PDB entry 4DR2 | X-ray diffraction, 3.25 A resolution | chains A and P of the 21 polymer chains in the assembly

Chain A:
Molecule: 16S rRNA
Organism: Thermus thermophilus
Sequence (1522 nucleotides; row label = number of the first residue in the row; note: 42 numbers in that range are skipped by the numbering (no residue carries them; nothing is unmodelled there); a row labelled like 190A-190L holds insertion residues (190A, then the next letters in order); numbering starts at 0):
     0 UUUGUUGGAG AGUUUGAUCC UGGCUCAGGG UGAACGCUGG CGGCGUGCCU AAGACAUGCA
    60 AGUCGUGCGG G
    73 CCGCGGGGUU UU
    88 ACUCCG
    95 UGGUC
   101 AGCGGCGGAC GGGUGAGUAA CGCGUGGGU
  129A G
   130 ACCUACCCGG AAGAGGGGGA CAACCCGGGG AAACUCGGGC UAAUCCCCCA UGUGGACCCG
   190 C
190A-190L CCCUUGGGGUGU
   191 GUCCAAAGGG CUUU
   216 GCCCGCUUCC GGAUGGGCCC GCGUCCCAUC AGCUAGUUGG UGGGGUAAUG GCCCACCAAG
   276 GCGACGACGG GUAGCCGGUC UGAGAGGAUG GCCGGCCACA GGGGCACUGA GACACGGGCC
   336 CCACUCCUAC GGGAGGCAGC AGUUAGGAAU CUUCCGCAAU GGGCGCAAGC CUGACGGAGC
   396 GACGCCGCUU GGAGGAAGAA GCCCUUCGGG GUGUAAACUC CUGAA
   442 CCCGGGACGA AACCCCCGAC GA
   474 GGGGACUGAC GGUACCGGG
   494 GUAAUAGCGC CGGCCAACUC CGUGCCAGCA GCCGCGGUAA UACGGAGGGC GCGAGCGUUA
   554 CCCGGAUUCA CUGGGCGUAA AGGGCGUGUA GGCGGCCUGG GGCGUCCCAU GUGAAAGACC
   614 ACGGCUCAAC CGUGGGGGAG CGUGGGAUAC GCUCAGGCUA GACGGUGGGA GAGGGUGGUG
   674 GAAUUCCCGG AGUAGCGGUG AAAUGCGCAG AUACCGGGAG GAACGCCGAU GGCGAAGGCA
   734 GCCACCUGGU CCACCCGUGA CGCUGAGGCG CGAAAGCGUG GGGAGCAAAC CGGAUUAGAU
   794 ACCCGGGUAG UCCACGCCCU AAACGAUGCG CGCUAGGUCU CUGGGUCU
   848 CCUGGGGGCC GAAGCUAACG CGUUAAGCGC GCCGCCUGGG GAGUACGGCC GCAAGGCUGA
   908 AACUCAAAGG AAUUGACGGG GGCCCGCACA AGCGGUGGAG CAUGUGGUUU AAUUCGAAGX
   968 AACGCGAAGA ACCUUACCAG GCCUUGACAU GCUAGG
 1003A G
  1004 AACCCGGGUG AAAGCCUGGG GUGCCCC
1030A-1030D GCGA
  1031 GGGGAGCCCU AGCACAGGUG CUGCAUGGCC GUCGUCAGCU CGUGCCGUGA GGUGUUGGGU
  1091 UAAGUCCCGC AACGAGCGCA ACCCCCGCCG UUAGUUGCCA GCGGUUCGGC CGGGCACUCU
  1151 AACGGGACUG CCCGCGAAA
  1171 GCGGGAGGAA GGAGGGGACG ACGUCUGGUC AGCAUGGCCC UUACGGCCUG GGCGACACAC
  1231 GUGCUACAAU GCCCACUACA AAGCGAUGCC ACCCGGCAAC GGGGAGCUAA UCGCAAAAAG
  1291 GUGGGCCCAG UUCGGAUUGG GGUCUGCAAC CCGACCCCAU GAAGCCGGAA UCGCUAGUAA
  1351 UCGCGGAUCA G
 1361A C
  1362 CAUGCCGCGG UGAAUACGUU CCCGGGCCUU GUACACACXG CCXGUXACGC CAUGGGAGCG
  1422 GGCUCUACCC GAAGUCGCCG GG
  1446 AGCCUACGGG
  1459 CAGGCGCCGA GGGUAGGGCC CGUGACUGGG GCGAAGUCGU AACAAGGUAG CUGUACCGGA
  1519 AGGUGCGGCU GGAUCCACUC CUUUCU
Disordered / not traced: 0-4, 1534-1538
Differences from the reference sequence: conflict C1534 (A2157 in M26923.1), A1535 (C2158 in M26923.1)
Modified / non-standard residues: PSU (pseudouridine-5'-monophosphate) at position 516, 7MG (7N-methyl-8-hydroguanosine-5'-monophosphate) at position 527, M2G (N2-dimethylguanosine-5'-monophosphate) at position 966, 5MC (5-methylcytidine-5'-monophosphate) at position 967, 2MG (2N-methylguanosine-5'-monophosphate) at position 1207, 5MC (5-methylcytidine-5'-monophosphate) at position 1400, 4OC (4n,o2'-methylcytidine-5'-monophosphate) at position 1402, 5MC (5-methylcytidine-5'-monophosphate) at position 1404, 5MC (5-methylcytidine-5'-monophosphate) at position 1407, UR3 (3-methyluridine-5'-monophoshate) at position 1498, MA6 (6N-dimethyladenosine-5'-monophoshate) at position 1518, MA6 (6N-dimethyladenosine-5'-monophoshate) at position 1519, PSU (pseudouridine-5'-monophosphate) at position 1540, PSU (pseudouridine-5'-monophosphate) at position 1541
Metal / ion sites: Mg2+ site 1 near U5 (its only coordinating residue here); Mg2+ site 2 near U12 (its only coordinating residue here); Mg2+ site 3: U12, C526, 7MG_527; Mg2+ site 4 near G21 (its only coordinating residue here); Mg2+ site 5: C48, U49; Mg2+ site 6 near A53 (its only coordinating residue here); Mg2+ site 7: A59, C386; Mg2+ site 8: G61, U62; Mg2+ site 9: G107, G324; Mg2+ site 10: A109, G331; Mg2+ site 11: G117, G289; Mg2+ site 12: C121, G124, U125, G236; 84 more Mg2+ sites not listed
Residues lining bound ligands:
  - paromomycin (PAR), molecule 1: U30, G31, C48, U49, U304, G305, G306, C554, C555
  - paromomycin (PAR), molecule 2: G31, C47, C48, A50, A51, G52, A53, G113, U114, G115, A353, C355, A356, U358, U359, A360, G361, U365, C366
  - paromomycin (PAR), molecule 3: G64, U65, G68, G69, G70, C73, U95, G96, G97, U98, C99, A101
  - paromomycin (PAR), molecule 4: A119, A120, C121, G122, C123, G236, C237, G238, U239, C240, C241, C280, G281, A282
  - paromomycin (PAR), molecule 5: G127, G128, U129, C132, U133, A228, U229, G230, G231
  - paromomycin (PAR), molecule 6: G292, G293, U294, C295, U296, G297, G301, G302, A303, G610, A611, A632
  - paromomycin (PAR), molecule 7: A412, G413, A414, A415, C417, C418, C419, G424, G425, G426, U427, G428
  - paromomycin (PAR), molecule 8: G567, G568, C569, G570, G575, G821, G874, C875, C877, C879, C880
  - paromomycin (PAR), molecule 9: U598, C599, C601, A602, U603, G604, A632, G633, C634, G635, U636, G637
  - paromomycin (PAR), molecule 10: U605, G606, A607, A608, G628, G629, G630, G631
  - paromomycin (PAR), molecule 11: G610, A611, C612, C613, A614, G616, A622, C623, C624, G625, U626, G627
  - paromomycin (PAR), molecule 12: G661, G662, A663, G664, G666, G667, C739, U740, G741, G742, U743
  - paromomycin (PAR), molecule 13: U669, G670, G671, U672, G673, G714, A715, A716, C717, C805, C806, A807
  - paromomycin (PAR), molecule 14: A716, C717, G718, C732, A733, A766, A767, U804, C805, C806, G1525, G1526
  - paromomycin (PAR), molecule 15: C770, G771, U772, G773, G774, G775, G776, A802, G803
  - paromomycin (PAR), molecule 16: C1060, G1061, U1062, U1065, C1066, C1189, G1190
  - paromomycin (PAR), molecule 17: G1405, U1406, 5MC_1407, A1408, C1409, G1489, C1490, G1491, A1492, A1493, G1494, U1495, C1496

Chain P:
Name: 30S ribosomal protein S16
Organism: Thermus thermophilus
UniProtKB: Q5SJH3 (RS16_THET8); residues 1-88 here = UniProt positions 1-88
Chain sequence (88 residues; row label = number of the first residue in the row):
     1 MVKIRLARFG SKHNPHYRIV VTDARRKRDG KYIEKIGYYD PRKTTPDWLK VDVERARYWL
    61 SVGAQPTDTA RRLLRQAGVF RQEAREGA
Disordered / not traced: 85-88
Residues lining bound ligands: paromomycin (PAR): Ile-33, Glu-34, Lys-35

Interface between chain A and chain P:
Contacting residue pairs - 90 pairs, chain A then chain P:
  C43(A) with Lys-12(P), phosphate contact; His-13(P), phosphate contact
  G44(A) with Lys-12(P), salt bridge to the phosphate
  C110(A) with Arg-25(P), hydrogen bond to the sugar
  G111(A) with Arg-25(P), phosphate contact
  G112(A) with Lys-27(P), salt bridge to the phosphate
  A134(A) with Met-1(P), base contact; Arg-25(P), base contact
  C135(A) with Met-1(P), hydrogen bond to the base
  C136(A) with Met-1(P), sugar contact; Gly-63(P), hydrogen bond to the sugar; Gln-65(P), hydrogen bond to the sugar
  C137(A) with Ser-61(P), hydrogen bond to the sugar; Gly-63(P), sugar contact
  G227(A) with Val-62(P), hydrogen bond to the base
  A228(A) with Val-2(P), sugar contact; Tyr-58(P), sugar contact; Trp-59(P), phosphate contact; Val-62(P), sugar contact
  U229(A) with Val-2(P), sugar contact; Asp-23(P), hydrogen bond to the sugar; Ile-33(P), phosphate contact; Trp-59(P), phosphate contact
  G230(A) with Asp-23(P), sugar contact; Arg-25(P), hydrogen bond to the sugar
  G309(A) with Gly-30(P), phosphate contact; Lys-31(P), phosphate contact
  G310(A) with Arg-26(P), salt bridge to the phosphate; Lys-27(P), salt bridge to the phosphate; Gly-30(P), phosphate contact; Lys-31(P), hydrogen bond to the phosphate
  C311(A) with Arg-26(P), salt bridge to the phosphate
  A374(A) with Tyr-17(P), hydrogen bond to the sugar
  U375(A) with Leu-6(P), hydrogen bond to the sugar; Tyr-17(P), sugar contact; Arg-28(P), hydrogen bond to the base; Thr-69(P), hydrogen bond to the phosphate
  G376(A) with Arg-5(P), hydrogen bond to the phosphate; Leu-6(P), hydrogen bond to the phosphate; Arg-28(P), sugar contact; Thr-67(P), hydrogen bond to the phosphate
  G377(A) with Lys-3(P), salt bridge to the phosphate; Arg-5(P), salt bridge to the phosphate; Ala-24(P), sugar contact
  C390(A) with Arg-28(P), hydrogen bond to the phosphate
  G391(A) with Arg-8(P), hydrogen bond to the phosphate; Arg-28(P), salt bridge to the phosphate
  G392(A) with Arg-8(P), salt bridge to the phosphate; Lys-12(P), phosphate contact; His-13(P), salt bridge to the phosphate
  A393(A) with Lys-12(P), salt bridge to the phosphate; His-13(P), salt bridge to the phosphate
  C449(A) with Arg-42(P), hydrogen bond to the base
  G450(A) with Pro-41(P), sugar contact; Arg-42(P), sugar contact; Lys-43(P), salt bridge to the phosphate
  A452(A) with Lys-43(P), salt bridge to the phosphate; Arg-72(P), salt bridge to the phosphate
  A453(A) with Asp-68(P), sugar contact; Arg-72(P), phosphate contact
  C454(A) with Asp-68(P), sugar contact
  G462(A) with Gln-82(P), base contact
  A463(A) with Arg-75(P), salt bridge to the phosphate; Phe-80(P), sugar contact; Arg-81(P), phosphate contact; Gln-82(P), hydrogen bond to the sugar; Glu-83(P), hydrogen bond to the sugar
  G474(A) with Arg-75(P), salt bridge to the phosphate; Arg-81(P), salt bridge to the phosphate; Glu-83(P), sugar contact
  G475(A) with Arg-81(P), salt bridge to the phosphate
  C483(A) with His-13(P), sugar contact
  A607(A) with Lys-31(P), base contact
  A608(A) with Arg-18(P), hydrogen bond to the phosphate; Tyr-32(P), sugar contact
  A609(A) with Arg-18(P), salt bridge to the phosphate
  G616(A) with Thr-45(P), sugar contact
  G617(A) with Thr-44(P), sugar contact; Thr-45(P), sugar contact
  C623(A) with Ser-11(P), sugar contact
  C624(A) with Phe-9(P), phosphate contact; Gly-10(P), phosphate contact; Ser-11(P), sugar contact; Asn-14(P), hydrogen bond to the sugar
  G625(A) with Phe-9(P), phosphate contact; Gly-10(P), phosphate contact; His-16(P), sugar contact
  U626(A) with Arg-18(P), salt bridge to the phosphate; Lys-35(P), salt bridge to the phosphate; Tyr-38(P), phosphate contact
Interface residues without a listed pair, chain A (48 interface residues in all): G231, A325, G378, A451, G627
Interface residues without a listed pair, chain P (50 interface residues in all): Pro-15, Asp-29, Tyr-39

Overview:
The interface between chain A and chain P involves 48 residues on one side and 50 on the other, with 23
hydrogen bonds and 22 salt bridges. Polar contacts include C135(A)/Met-1(P), G227(A)/Val-62(P) and
U375(A)/Arg-28(P). One paromomycin molecule is bound between chain A and chain P.
Chain A is 16S rRNA and chain P is 30S ribosomal protein S16, both from Thermus thermophilus; the structure,
Crystal structure of the Thermus thermophilus (HB8) 30S ribosomal subunit with multiple copies of paromomycin
molecules ..., was determined by X-ray diffraction together with 4DR1, 4DR3, 4DR4, 4DR5, 4DR6 and 4DR7 from
the same study.
